Entry 1SWF (X-ray diffraction, 2.00 A resolution); this record covers chains C and D of the 4 polymer chains in the assembly.

# Chain C (and D)
Molecule: Circularly permuted core-streptavidin E51/A46
From: Streptomyces avidinii
Notes: engineered mutation(s): DELETION OF SURFACE LOOP RESIDUES 45 - 50 FROM THE SEQUENCE. THE OLD N- AND C-TERMINI (S139, A13, RESPECTIVELY) ARE CONNECTED INTRODUCING THE FOUR ADDITIONAL RESIDUES GGGS; chain D of this document is another copy of the same molecule, construct and numbering; everything in this record applies to it too
UniProtKB: P22629 (SAV_STRAV); residues 51-139 here correspond to UniProt positions 75-163 (UniProt number = residue number + 24)
Amino-acid sequence (128 residues; row label = number of the first residue in the row):
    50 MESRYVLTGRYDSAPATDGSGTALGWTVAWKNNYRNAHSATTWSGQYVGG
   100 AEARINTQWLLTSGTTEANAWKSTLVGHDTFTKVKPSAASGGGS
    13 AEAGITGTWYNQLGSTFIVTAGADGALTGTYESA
Disordered / not traced: 50-51, 46 (chain D: 50-51, 134-142, 46)
UniProt features mapped onto this chain:
  - motif: Arg59 to Asp61 (Cell attachment site)
  - binding site (biotin): Tyr54, Trp92, Trp108, Trp120

# Interface between chain C and chain D
Contacting residue pairs (85; chain C residue first):
  Val55(C) - Arg59(D)
  Thr57(C) - Thr57(D)
  Thr57(C) - Gly58(D)
  Thr57(C) - Arg59(D)
  Gly58(C) - Thr57(D)
  Arg59(C) - Val55(D)
  Arg59(C) - Thr57(D)
  Arg59(C) - Thr76(D)
  Arg59(C) - Ala78(D)
  Tyr60(C) - Ala78(D)
  Asp61(C) - Lys80(D)
  Asp61(C) - Asn85(D)  hydrogen bond
  Asp61(C) - His87(D)  salt bridge
  Ala63(C) - Lys80(D)
  Ala63(C) - Asn85(D)  hydrogen bond (backbone-side chain)
  Ala63(C) - His87(D)
  Pro64(C) - His87(D)
  Ala65(C) - His87(D)
  Gly68(C) - Glu116(D)
  Ser69(C) - Gly113(D)
  Ser69(C) - Thr114(D)
  Ser69(C) - Thr115(D)
  Gly70(C) - Gly113(D)
  Gly70(C) - Thr114(D)  hydrogen bond (backbone-backbone)
  Gly70(C) - Glu116(D)
  Ala72(C) - His87(D)
  Ala72(C) - Ser88(D)
  Ala72(C) - Ala89(D)
  Ala72(C) - Thr111(D)
  Leu73(C) - Ala89(D)
  Gly74(C) - Thr76(D)
  Gly74(C) - Thr91(D)
  Trp75(C) - Thr76(D)
  Thr76(C) - Arg59(D)
  Thr76(C) - Gly74(D)
  Thr76(C) - Trp75(D)  hydrogen bond (side chain-backbone)
  Thr76(C) - Thr76(D)
  Ala78(C) - Arg59(D)
  Ala78(C) - Tyr60(D)
  Lys80(C) - Ser62(D)  hydrogen bond
  Asn85(C) - Asp61(D)  hydrogen bond
  Asn85(C) - Ala63(D)  hydrogen bond (side chain-backbone)
  His87(C) - Asp61(D)  salt bridge
  His87(C) - Ala63(D)
  His87(C) - Pro64(D)
  His87(C) - Ala65(D)
  His87(C) - Ala72(D)
  Ser88(C) - Ala72(D)
  Ala89(C) - Ala72(D)
  Ala89(C) - Leu73(D)
  Ala89(C) - Ser93(D)
  Thr91(C) - Gly74(D)
  Thr91(C) - Thr91(D)
  Thr91(C) - Trp92(D)
  Thr91(C) - Ser93(D)
  Trp92(C) - Thr91(D)
  Ser93(C) - Thr91(D)
  Ser93(C) - Leu109(D)
  Ser93(C) - Thr111(D)  hydrogen bond
  Gly94(C) - Thr111(D)  hydrogen bond (backbone-side chain)
  Gln95(C) - Ser112(D)
  Gln95(C) - Gly113(D)
  Gln95(C) - Thr114(D)  hydrogen bond
  Gln95(C) - Glu116(D)  hydrogen bond
  Gln95(C) - Ser122(D)
  Val97(C) - Glu116(D)
  Gln107(C) - Leu109(D)
  Trp108(C) - Leu109(D)
  Leu109(C) - Ser93(D)  hydrogen bond (backbone-side chain)
  Leu109(C) - Gln107(D)
  Leu109(C) - Leu109(D)  hydrophobic
  Thr111(C) - Ala72(D)
  Thr111(C) - Ser93(D)  hydrogen bond
  Thr111(C) - Gly94(D)
  Thr111(C) - Gln95(D)
  Ser112(C) - Gln95(D)
  Gly113(C) - Ser69(D)
  Gly113(C) - Gly70(D)
  Gly113(C) - Ala72(D)
  Gly113(C) - Gln95(D)
  Thr114(C) - Ser69(D)
  Thr114(C) - Gly70(D)  hydrogen bond (backbone-backbone)
  Thr114(C) - Gln95(D)  hydrogen bond (backbone-side chain)
  Thr115(C) - Ser69(D)
  Ser122(C) - Gln95(D)
Interface residues without a listed pair, chain C (42 interface residues in all): Ser62, Leu110, Ala119, Thr123
Interface residues without a listed pair, chain D (43 interface residues in all): Asp36, Asp67, Gly68, Trp108, Leu110, Ala119

# Overview
42 residues of chain C face 43 of chain D across their interface, with 15 hydrogen bonds and 2 salt bridges.
Polar pairs include Asp61(C)-His87(D), Asp61(C)-Asn85(D) and Ala63(C)-Asn85(D). UniProt lists 4 biotin-binding
residues on chain C.
Chain C and chain D are both Circularly permuted core-streptavidin E51/A46 (Streptomyces avidinii); the
structure, Circular permuted streptavidin E51/A46, was determined by X-ray diffraction (same publication as
1SWG).
